PDB entry 9FA1 | electron microscopy, 3.00 A resolution | chains D and S of the 7 polymer chains in the assembly

== Chain D ==
Name: Large T antigen
Source organism: Betapolyomavirus macacae
Notes: EC 3.6.4.-
Reference sequence: P03070 (LT_SV40); residue numbers follow UniProt; this construct covers 266-627
Amino-acid sequence (362 residues; numbered 266 to 627; the number before each row is that of its first residue):
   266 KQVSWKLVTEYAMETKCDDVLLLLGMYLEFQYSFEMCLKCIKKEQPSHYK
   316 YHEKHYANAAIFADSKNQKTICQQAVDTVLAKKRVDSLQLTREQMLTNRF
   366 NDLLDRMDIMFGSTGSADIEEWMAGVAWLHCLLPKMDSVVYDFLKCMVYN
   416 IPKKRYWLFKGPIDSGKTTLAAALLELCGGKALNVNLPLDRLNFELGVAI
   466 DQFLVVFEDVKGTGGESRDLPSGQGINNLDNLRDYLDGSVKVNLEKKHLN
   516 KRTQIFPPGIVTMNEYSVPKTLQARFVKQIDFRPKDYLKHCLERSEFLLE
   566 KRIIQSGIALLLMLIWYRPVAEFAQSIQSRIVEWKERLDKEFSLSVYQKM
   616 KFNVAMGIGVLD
Residues lining bound ligands:
  - ATP (adenosine-5'-triphosphate), molecule 1: Trp393, Leu397, Pro427, Ile428, Asp429, Ser430, Gly431, Lys432, Thr433, Thr434, Glu473, Asn529, Arg548, Pro549, Lys550, Leu553, Leu557, Leu564
  - ATP, molecule 2: Lys418, Arg498, Asp499

== Chain S ==
Molecule: Chains: S
Sequence (8 nucleotides; numbered 1 to 8; the number before each row is that of its first residue):
     1 TTTTTTTT

== How chain D and chain S interact ==
Residue-residue contacts (9; chain D residue first):
  Arg456(D) with DT6(S), salt bridge to the phosphate; DT7(S), base contact
  Phe459(D) with DT5(S), phosphate contact
  Lys511(D) with DT5(S), phosphate contact
  Lys512(D) with DT5(S), phosphate contact; DT6(S), salt bridge to the phosphate
  His513(D) with DT3(S), base contact; DT4(S), hydrogen bond to the base; DT5(S), hydrogen bond to the phosphate
Also at the interface, not in a pair above, chain D (6 interface residues in all): Glu510

== Overview ==
6 residues of chain D and 5 residues of chain S are in contact; the contacts include 2 hydrogen bonds and 2
salt bridges. Among the polar pairs are His513(D)-DT4(S), His513(D)-DT5(S) and Arg456(D)-DT6(S). Chain D binds
ATP.
Chain D is Large T antigen (Betapolyomavirus macacae) and chain S is Chains: S; the structure, Active SV40
LTAg complex with DNA (3D variability component_002, frame_010), was determined by electron microscopy (same
publication as 9EVH, 9EVP, 9F3T, 9F3U, 9F5I, 9F73 and 14 further entries).
